PDB entry 2O01 | X-ray diffraction, 3.40 A resolution | chains B and F of the 17 polymer chains in the assembly

[Chain B]
Name: Photosystem I P700 chlorophyll a apoprotein A2
Source organism: Pisum sativum
UniProtKB: P05311 (PSAB_PEA); numbering as in UniProt (aligned over 2-733)
Chain sequence (732 residues; row label = number of the first residue in the row):
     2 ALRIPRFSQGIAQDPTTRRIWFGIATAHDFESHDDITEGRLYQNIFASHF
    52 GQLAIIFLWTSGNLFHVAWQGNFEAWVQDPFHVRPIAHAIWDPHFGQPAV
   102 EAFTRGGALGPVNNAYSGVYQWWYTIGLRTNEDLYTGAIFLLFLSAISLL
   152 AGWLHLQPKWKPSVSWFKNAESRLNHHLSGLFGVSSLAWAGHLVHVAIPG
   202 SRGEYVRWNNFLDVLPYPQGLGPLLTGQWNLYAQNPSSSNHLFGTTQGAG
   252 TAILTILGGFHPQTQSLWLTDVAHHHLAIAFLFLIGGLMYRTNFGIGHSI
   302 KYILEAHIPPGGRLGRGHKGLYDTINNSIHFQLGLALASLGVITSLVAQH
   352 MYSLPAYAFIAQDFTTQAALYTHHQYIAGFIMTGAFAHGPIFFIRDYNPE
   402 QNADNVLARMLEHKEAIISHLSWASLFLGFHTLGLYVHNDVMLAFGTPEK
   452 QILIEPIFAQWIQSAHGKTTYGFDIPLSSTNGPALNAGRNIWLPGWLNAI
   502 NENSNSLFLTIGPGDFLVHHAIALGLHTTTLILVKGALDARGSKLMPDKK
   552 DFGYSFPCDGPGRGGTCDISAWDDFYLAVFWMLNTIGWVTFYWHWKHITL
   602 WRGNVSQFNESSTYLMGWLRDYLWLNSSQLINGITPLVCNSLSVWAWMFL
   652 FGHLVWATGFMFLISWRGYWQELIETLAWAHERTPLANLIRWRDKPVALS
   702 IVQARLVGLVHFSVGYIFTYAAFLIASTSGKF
Sequence notes: conflict Ala-147 (Phe in P05311)
Ion coordination: chlorophyll a Mg (7 sites), coordinated by Asp-93, His-193, His-275, His-277, His-308, His-414, His-654; 4Fe-4S cluster Fe: Cys-559, Asp-560, Gly-561, Cys-568 (shared with 1 residue of chain A)
Ligand contacts:
  - beta-carotene (BCR): Trp-648, Met-649, Phe-652, Phe-719
  - chlorophyll a (CLA), molecule 1: Phe-8, Ile-25, Ala-28, His-29
  - chlorophyll a (CLA), molecule 2: Thr-18, Ile-21, Trp-22, Ile-675, Ala-679, His-682, Ile-691, Trp-693, Arg-694, Asp-695, Pro-697, Val-698
  - chlorophyll a (CLA), molecule 3: His-29, Ile-46, Ser-49, His-50, Gln-53, Leu-54, Ile-330, His-331, Gln-333, Leu-334, Ala-337, Leu-341
  - chlorophyll a (CLA), molecule 4: His-29, Ile-57, Trp-60, Ile-382
  - chlorophyll a (CLA), molecule 5: His-29, Leu-334, Leu-338, Phe-381, Thr-384, Gly-385, His-389, Phe-576
  - chlorophyll a (CLA), molecule 6: Phe-47, Phe-51, Ile-148, Leu-151, Ala-152, Leu-155, His-156, Trp-161, Lys-162, Trp-167
  - chlorophyll a (CLA), molecule 7: His-50, Leu-54, Arg-174, His-177, His-178, Leu-182
  - chlorophyll a (CLA), molecule 8: Leu-54, Ile-57, Phe-58, Leu-182
  - chlorophyll a (CLA), molecule 9: Leu-59, Gly-63, Asn-64, Phe-66, His-67, Trp-70, His-89, Ala-90, Trp-92
  - chlorophyll a (CLA), molecule 10: Trp-60, Tyr-117, Ser-118, Ala-369, Ala-370, Leu-371, Thr-373, His-374, Tyr-377, Ile-378, Ile-718, Phe-719, Ala-722, Ile-726
  - chlorophyll a (CLA), molecule 11: Trp-60, Ser-118, Gly-119, Val-120, Trp-123, Leu-341, Ile-344, Thr-345, Val-348, Met-352, Tyr-358, Leu-371, His-374, His-375, Ile-378, Ile-382
  - chlorophyll a (CLA), molecule 12: Asn-64, His-67, Ala-88, His-89, Asn-114, Asn-115, Ala-116, Tyr-117, Ser-118, Val-645, Trp-646, Met-649
  - chlorophyll a (CLA), molecule 13: Ile-91, Asp-93, His-95, Phe-96, Val-645, Trp-648
  - chlorophyll a (CLA), molecule 14: Trp-123, Thr-126, Ile-127, Leu-182, Phe-183, Ser-186, Ser-187, Trp-190, Leu-194, Val-273, His-276, His-277, Ile-280, Leu-347, Val-348, His-351, Met-352, Ala-357, Tyr-358
  - chlorophyll a (CLA), molecule 15: Ile-127, Ala-189, Trp-190, His-193, His-196, Val-197, Arg-208, Trp-209, Phe-212
  - chlorophyll a (CLA), molecule 16: Trp-167, Asn-170, Ser-173, His-177, Thr-293, Asn-294, Phe-295
  - chlorophyll a (CLA), molecule 17: Ala-171, Glu-172, Arg-174, Leu-175, His-178, Leu-179, Phe-183, Ile-301, Tyr-323, Ile-326, Asn-327, Leu-336, Ala-337, Leu-341
  - chlorophyll a (CLA), molecule 18: Leu-175, Phe-183, Leu-283, Phe-284, Ile-286, Gly-287, Met-290, Tyr-291, Ile-301, Ile-304
  - chlorophyll a (CLA), molecule 19: Asn-176, Ile-286, Gly-287, Gly-288, Leu-289, Met-290, Tyr-291, Ile-297, Gly-298, His-299
  - chlorophyll a (CLA), molecule 20: His-177, Val-185, Leu-289, Tyr-291, Arg-292, Thr-293, Phe-295, Ile-297
  - chlorophyll a (CLA), molecule 21: Leu-188, Val-195, His-196, Phe-212, Leu-213, Leu-216, Pro-217, Tyr-218, Gly-221, Leu-222, Leu-225, Tyr-233, Ile-254, Leu-255, Leu-278
  - chlorophyll a (CLA), molecule 22: Trp-230, Asn-231, Leu-255, His-275, Leu-278, Ala-279, Phe-282, Trp-493
  - chlorophyll a (CLA), molecule 23: Ile-257, Leu-268, Val-273, His-275, His-276, Ala-279, Ile-280, Leu-283, His-351, Leu-355, Trp-497
  - chlorophyll a (CLA), molecule 24: His-299, Tyr-303, Ile-304, Ala-307, His-308, Pro-310, Pro-311
  - chlorophyll a (CLA), molecule 25: Ile-304, Leu-305, His-308, Pro-310, Pro-311, Arg-317, His-319, Leu-322, Val-407, Leu-408, Met-411
  - chlorophyll a (CLA), molecule 26: Pro-310, Pro-311, Gly-312, Gly-313, Arg-314
  - chlorophyll a (CLA), molecule 27: Arg-317, Val-407, Arg-410, Met-411, His-414, Ile-418, His-421
  - chlorophyll a (CLA), molecule 28: Ala-339, Ser-340, Phe-387, Met-411, Val-535
  - chlorophyll a (CLA), molecule 29: Val-343, Ser-346, Leu-347, Gln-350, Gln-376, Met-383, Phe-387, Leu-527, Thr-530, Thr-531, Met-583, Thr-586
  - chlorophyll a (CLA), molecule 30: Leu-347, Gln-350, His-351, Ser-354, Leu-355, Phe-509
  - chlorophyll a (CLA), molecule 31: Gln-350, Tyr-353, Phe-459, Ala-460, Gln-461, Ile-463, Gln-464, His-467, Phe-509, Leu-510, Ile-512, His-520, Ile-523, Val-590, Tyr-593, Trp-594, His-598
  - chlorophyll a (CLA), molecule 32: Ile-418, His-421, Leu-422, Ala-524, Leu-527, His-528
  - chlorophyll a (CLA), molecule 33: Ser-420, His-421, Ser-423, Trp-424, Leu-427
  - chlorophyll a (CLA), molecule 34: Trp-424, Leu-427, Phe-428, Phe-431, His-432
  - chlorophyll a (CLA), molecule 35: Ser-426, Leu-427, Leu-429, Gly-430, Phe-431, Thr-529, Leu-532, Ile-533, Leu-578, Phe-581, Trp-582
  - chlorophyll a (CLA), molecule 36: Phe-428, Leu-429, Ile-455, Pro-457, Ile-458, Phe-459, Ala-460, Phe-517, His-520, His-521, Ala-524, His-528
  - chlorophyll a (CLA), molecule 37: Leu-434, Val-438, Phe-581, Trp-582, Asn-585, Trp-589, Leu-616, Leu-620
  - chlorophyll a (CLA), molecule 38: Gly-435, Leu-436, Val-438, His-439, Val-442, Met-443
  - chlorophyll a (CLA), molecule 39: Ile-458, Phe-459, Trp-462
  - chlorophyll a (CLA), molecule 40: Trp-462, Ile-463, Ala-466, His-467, Leu-478, Trp-493, Leu-494, Phe-509
  - chlorophyll a (CLA), molecule 41: Leu-478, Pro-484, Ala-485, Asn-487, Ala-488, Gly-489, Ile-492, Trp-493
  - chlorophyll a (CLA), molecule 42: Ala-488, Ile-492, Trp-493
  - chlorophyll a (CLA), molecule 43: Leu-620, Leu-624, Trp-625
  - chlorophyll a (CLA), molecule 44: Leu-624, Phe-650, His-654, Trp-657, Gly-716, Tyr-717, Phe-719, Thr-720, Tyr-721, Phe-724
  - chlorophyll a (CLA), molecule 45: Trp-648, Leu-651, Phe-652, His-654, Leu-655, Ala-658
  - chlorophyll a (CLA), molecule 46: Phe-652, Leu-655, Val-656, Thr-659, Met-662, Phe-663, Val-708, Val-711, His-712
  - chlorophyll a (CLA), molecule 47: Leu-655, Ala-658, Thr-659, Phe-661, Met-662, Tyr-670, Trp-671, Leu-674
  - chlorophyll a (CLA), molecule 48: Leu-678, Ala-681, His-682, Thr-685
  - chlorophyll a (CLA), molecule 49: Ala-681, Thr-685, Pro-686
  - phylloquinone (PQN): Met-662, Phe-663, Ser-666, Trp-667, Arg-668, Trp-671, Ala-699, Leu-700, Ala-705
  - 4Fe-4S cluster (SF4): Cys-559, Asp-560, Gly-561, Pro-562, Thr-567, Cys-568, Trp-667, Ile-702
Curated features (UniProtKB/Swiss-Prot):
  - binding site ([4Fe-4S] cluster): Cys-559, Cys-568
  - binding site (chlorophyll a): His-654, Met-662, Tyr-670
  - binding site (phylloquinone): Trp-671
What the authors report for this chain:
  - binding site for chlorophyll a: His-439
  - binding site for beta-carotene: Trp-648, Phe-652, Phe-719

[Chain F]
Name: Photosystem I reaction center subunit III, chloroplast
Source organism: Spinacia oleracea
UniProtKB: P12355 (PSAF_SPIOL); residues 1-154 here correspond to UniProt positions 78-231 (UniProt number = residue number + 77)
Chain sequence (154 residues; numbered 1 to 154; the number before each row is that of its first residue):
     1 DIAGLTPCKESKQFAKREKQALKKLQASLKLYADDSAPALAIKATMEKTK
    51 KRFDNYGKYGLLCGSDGLPHLIVSGDQRHWGEFITPGILFLYIAGWIGWV
   101 GRSYLIAIRDEKKPTQKEIIIDVPLASSLLFRGFSWPVAAYRELLNGELV
   151 DNNF
Glycans and other covalent adducts: covalent link Glu-143/Glu-148
Ligand contacts:
  - beta-carotene (BCR): Gly-95, Trp-99, Trp-136, Leu-144
  - chlorophyll a (CLA), molecule 1: Ser-74, Gly-75, Asp-76, Gln-77, Trp-80
  - chlorophyll a (CLA), molecule 2: Phe-83, Pro-86, Phe-90, Ala-94, Gly-95, Ile-97, Gly-98
  - chlorophyll a (CLA), molecule 3: Ile-93, Trp-96, Ile-97, Val-100, Leu-125, Leu-130
  - chlorophyll a (CLA), molecule 4: Gly-101, Tyr-104, Leu-105, Glu-118, Ile-119
What the authors report for this chain:
  - binding site for beta-carotene: Trp-99, Trp-136

[Chain B / chain F interface]
Contacting residue pairs (17):
  Pro-449(B) with Leu-68(F)
  Glu-450(B) with Tyr-56(F); Leu-68(F); Pro-69(F)
  Leu-454(B) with Pro-69(F); His-70(F); Leu-71(F)
  Ile-455(B) with Leu-71(F)
  Glu-456(B) with Leu-5(F); His-70(F), salt bridge; Ile-72(F)
  Ile-458(B) with Ile-72(F), hydrophobic; Val-73(F); Ser-74(F)
  Phe-459(B) with Ser-74(F)
  Tyr-472(B) with Ala-3(F)
  Pro-514(B) with His-70(F)
Also at the interface, not in a pair above, chain B (12 interface residues in all): Gln-452, Ile-453, Phe-474
Also at the interface, not in a pair above, chain F (13 interface residues in all): Ile-2, Thr-49, Phe-83

[Summary]
12 residues of chain B and 13 residues of chain F are in contact, with 1 salt bridge. Its one salt-bridged
contact is Glu-456(B)/His-70(F). From the paper: a binding site for beta-carotene at Trp-648(B), Phe-652(B)
and Trp-99(F) among others; a binding site for chlorophyll a at His-439(B).
Chain B is Photosystem I P700 chlorophyll a apoprotein A2 (Pisum sativum) and chain F is Photosystem I
reaction center subunit III, chloroplast (Spinacia oleracea); the structure, The Structure of a plant
photosystem I supercomplex at 3.4 Angstrom resolution, was determined by X-ray diffraction.
